Entry 9FAK (electron microscopy, 2.60 A resolution); this record covers chains C and P of the 9 polymer chains in the assembly.

== Chain C ==
Name: Isoform 2 of Gamma-aminobutyric acid receptor subunit gamma-2
From: Homo sapiens
UniProtKB: P18507 (GBRG2_HUMAN); residues 25-428 here correspond to UniProt positions 64-467 (UniProt number = residue number + 39)
Sequence (405 residues; numbered 25 to 429; the number before each row is that of its first residue):
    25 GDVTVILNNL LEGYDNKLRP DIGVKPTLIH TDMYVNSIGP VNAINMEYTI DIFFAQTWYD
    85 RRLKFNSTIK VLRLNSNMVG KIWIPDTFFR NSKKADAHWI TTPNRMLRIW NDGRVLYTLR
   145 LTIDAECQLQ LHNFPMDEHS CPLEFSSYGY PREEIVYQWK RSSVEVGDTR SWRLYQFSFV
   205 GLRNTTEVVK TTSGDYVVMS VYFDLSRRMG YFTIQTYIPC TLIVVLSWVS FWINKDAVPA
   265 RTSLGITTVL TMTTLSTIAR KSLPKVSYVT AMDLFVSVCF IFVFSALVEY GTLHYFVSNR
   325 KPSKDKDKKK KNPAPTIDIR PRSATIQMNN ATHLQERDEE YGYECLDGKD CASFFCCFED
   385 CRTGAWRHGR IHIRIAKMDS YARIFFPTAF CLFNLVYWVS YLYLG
Not modelled in the structure: 326-368, 386-395
Differences from the reference sequence: expression tag (429)
Modified / non-standard residues: C380 (S-palmitoyl-L-cysteine; P1L); C381 (S-palmitoyl-L-cysteine; P1L); C385 (S-palmitoyl-L-cysteine; P1L)
Cystine bridges: C151-C165
Covalently attached groups: N-acetylglucosamine (NAG) linked to N208
Ligand contacts:
  - phosphatidylglycerol (PGW; (1R)-2-{[(S)-{[(2S)-2,3-dihydroxypropyl]oxy}(hydroxy)phosphoryl]oxy}-1-[(hexadecanoyloxy)methyl]ethyl (9Z)-octadec-9-enoate), molecule 1: S291, Y292, V293, L298, S301, V302, F304, I305
  - phosphatidylglycerol (PGW), molecule 2: T412, L416, L419
  - 1,2-dilauroyl-sn-glycero-3-phosphate (PX2): W252, W256, S404, R407, I408, P411

== Chain P ==
Name: Megabody38
From: Lama glama
Notes: antibody fragment or engineered binder
Sequence (539 residues; each row starts with the number of its first residue):
     1 QVQLQESGGG LVQTKTTTSV IDTTNDAQNL LTQAQTIVNT LKDYCPILIA KSSSSNGGTN
    61 NANTPSWQTA GGGKNSCATF GAEFSAASDM INNAQKIVQE TQQLSANQPK NITQPHNLNL
   121 NSPSSLTALA QKMLKNAQSQ AEILKLANQV ESDFNKLSSG HLKDYIGKCD ASAISSANMT
   181 MQNQKNNWGN GCAGVEETQS LLKTSAADFN NQTPQINQAQ NLANTLIQEL GNNPFRASGG
   241 GSGGGGSGKL SDTYEQLSRL LTNDNGTNSK TSAQAINQAV NNLNERAKTL AGGTTNSPAY
   301 QATLLALRSV LGLWNSMGYA VICGGYTKSP GENNQKDFHY TDENGNGTTI NCGGSTNSNG
   361 THSYNGTNTL KADKNVSLSI EQYEKIHEAY QILSKALKQA GLAPLNSKGE KLEAHVTTSK
   421 YGSLRVSCAA SGRTFTTYIM AWFRQAPGKE REFLAAMDQG RIQYYGDSVR GRFTISRDYA
   481 KNSVDLQLDG LRPEDTAVYY CAAGAGFWGL RTASSYHYWG QGTQVTVSSH HHHHHEPEA
Not modelled in the structure: 14-421, 530-539
Cystine bridges: C428-C501

== Chain C / chain P interface ==
Residue-residue contacts - 5 pairs, chain C then chain P:
  Y58(C) with R461(P), hydrogen bond
  D192(C) with T436(P); Q459(P); Y479(P)
  R194(C) with T436(P)
Other interface residues (no listed pair), chain C (5 interface residues in all): G191, S195
Other interface residues (no listed pair), chain P (5 interface residues in all): T437

== Overview ==
Chain C and chain P each contribute 5 residues to their interface, with 1 hydrogen bond. Its one
hydrogen-bonded contact is Y58(C)-R461(P). Chain C binds 1,2-dilauroyl-sn-glycero-3-phosphate and
phosphatidylglycerol. Covalently linked N-acetylglucosamine: at N208(C).
Chain C is Isoform 2 of Gamma-aminobutyric acid receptor subunit gamma-2 (Homo sapiens) and chain P is
Megabody38 (Lama glama); the structure, CryoEM structure of human full-length alpha1beta3gamma2 GABA(A)
receptor in complex with GARLH4, the TMD of Neuroligin2 ..., was determined by electron microscopy.
